Entry 7YKZ (electron microscopy, 4.30 A resolution (low resolution: residue-level contacts below are approximate; hydrogen-bond / salt-bridge calls are withheld)); this record covers chains D and E of the 6 polymer chains in the assembly.

# Chain D (and E)
Name: ATPase family gene 2 protein
Organism: Saccharomyces cerevisiae
Notes: EC 3.6.4.10; chain E of this document is another copy of the same molecule, construct and numbering; everything in this record applies to it too
UniProt: P32794 (AFG2_YEAST); residues 1-780 here = UniProt positions 1-780
Sequence (780 residues; each row starts with the number of its first residue):
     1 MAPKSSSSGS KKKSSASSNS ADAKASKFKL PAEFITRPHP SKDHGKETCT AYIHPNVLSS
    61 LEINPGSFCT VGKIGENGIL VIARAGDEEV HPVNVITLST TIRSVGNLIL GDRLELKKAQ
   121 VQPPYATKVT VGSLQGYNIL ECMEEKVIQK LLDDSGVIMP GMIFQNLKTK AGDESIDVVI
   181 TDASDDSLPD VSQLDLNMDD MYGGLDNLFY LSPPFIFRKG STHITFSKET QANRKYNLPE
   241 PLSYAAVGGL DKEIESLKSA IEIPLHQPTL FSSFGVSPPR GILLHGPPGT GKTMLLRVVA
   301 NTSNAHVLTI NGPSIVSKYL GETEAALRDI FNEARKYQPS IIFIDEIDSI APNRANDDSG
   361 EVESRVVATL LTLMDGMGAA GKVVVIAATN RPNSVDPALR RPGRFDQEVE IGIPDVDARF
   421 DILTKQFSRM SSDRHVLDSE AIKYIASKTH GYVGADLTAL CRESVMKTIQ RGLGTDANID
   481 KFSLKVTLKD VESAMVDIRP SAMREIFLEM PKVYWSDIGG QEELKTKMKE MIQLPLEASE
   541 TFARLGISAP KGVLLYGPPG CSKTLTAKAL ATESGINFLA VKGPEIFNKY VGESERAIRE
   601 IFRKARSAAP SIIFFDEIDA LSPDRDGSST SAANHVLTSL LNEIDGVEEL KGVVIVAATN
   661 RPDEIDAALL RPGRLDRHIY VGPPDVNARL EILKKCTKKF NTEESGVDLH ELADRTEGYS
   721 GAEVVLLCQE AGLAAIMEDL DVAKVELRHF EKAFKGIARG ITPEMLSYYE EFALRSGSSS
Not modelled in the structure: 1-28, 206-219, 777-780
Swiss-Prot annotation at these positions:
  - binding site (ATP): Gly286 to Thr293, Gly557 to Thr564
  - mutagenesis: Phe343 (F343L: In dgr1-sup*; moderate loss of catalytic activity. No growth defect. Restores growth and formation of 60S ribosomal subunit maturation but not catalytic activity or oligomerization ...), Glu346 (E346Q: Reduces basal and RLP24-dependent ATPase activity. Increases interaction with RLP24. Slightly reduces RLP24 release. Does not affect composition of pre-60S ribosomal particles or growth), Leu457 (L457S: In afg2-18, drg1-18 or drg1-ts; temperature sensitive mutant. At the restrictive temperature of 37 degrees Celsius, impaired growth ...), Cys561 to Ser562 (Increases ATPase activity and reduces affinity for ATP. Mild defect in oligomerization), Cys561 (C561T: In drg1-11; severe loss of ATPase activity. Severe loss of oligomerization. Resistant to diazaborine-mediated growth inhibition), Ser562 (S562G: Increases ATPase activity. Loss of oligomerization), Ala569 (A569V: In drg1-3; resistant to diazaborine-mediated growth inhibition), Glu617 (E617Q: Increases basal ATPase activity. Reduces RLP24-mediated activation. Does not affect interaction with RLP24 ...), Val725 (V725E: In drg1-1; slight loss of ATPase activity. No effect on affinity for ATP or oligomerization. Resistant to diazaborine-mediated growth inhibition ...)
Ligand contacts:
  - ADP (adenosine-5'-diphosphate): Pro559, Gly560, Cys561, Lys563, Thr564, Leu565, Asp616, Asn660, Ile692, Val725
  - ATP / NDT, molecule 1: Ala246, Val247, Gly248, Pro287, Pro288, Gly289, Thr290, Gly291, Lys292, Thr293, Met294, Glu346, Ile422, Arg429, Gly454, Ala455, Thr458
  - ATP / NDT, molecule 2: Phe274, Gly275, Val276, Pro402, Gly403

# Chain D / chain E interface
Pairs across the interface (57):
  Arg234(D) with Ser272(E); Ser273(E); Phe274(E); Gly275(E)
  Asn237(D) with Ala379(E)
  Pro288(D) with Arg401(E)
  Pro313(D) with Arg365(E); Ala368(E)
  Lys318(D) with Tyr319(E)
  Asp357(D) with Asp358(E)
  Met430(D) with Phe274(E); Val276(E)
  Arg434(D) with Phe274(E)
  Asp456(D) with Pro402(E)
  Ala459(D) with Pro402(E)
  Arg462(D) with Val276(E); Ser277(E); Pro278(E); Pro279(E); Asp406(E)
  Val465(D) with Phe271(E); Phe274(E)
  Met466(D) with Ile263(E); Phe271(E)
  Ile469(D) with Ile263(E)
  Gln470(D) with Ser259(E); Ile263(E)
  Phe482(D) with Phe274(E)
  Arg499(D) with Arg400(E)
  Met503(D) with Glu648(E)
  Met510(D) with Val647(E)
  Pro584(D) with Thr638(E)
  Phe587(D) with His635(E)
  Lys589(D) with Val591(E)
  Arg661(D) with Arg625(E)
  Lys699(D) with Leu545(E)
  Phe700(D) with Leu545(E)
  Glu723(D) with Pro672(E)
  Leu726(D) with Pro672(E); Gly673(E); Asp676(E)
  Gln729(D) with Ile547(E); Ser548(E)
  Gly732(D) with Ile547(E)
  Leu733(D) with Leu534(E); Phe542(E); Ile547(E); Pro550(E); Arg677(E)
  Ile736(D) with Phe542(E); Leu545(E)
  Met737(D) with Glu530(E)
  Asp741(D) with Thr541(E); Arg544(E); Leu545(E)
  Ile757(D) with Asp676(E)
  Ala758(D) with Ser776(E)
Interface residues without a listed pair, chain D (40 interface residues in all): Ala455, Leu508, Lys582, Asn660, Glu730
Interface residues without a listed pair, chain E (43 interface residues in all): Ala380, Glu408, Arg671

# Summary
40 residues of chain D face 43 of chain E across their interface. Chain D binds ADP and ATP / NDT. From
UniProt: 16 ATP-binding residues and 8 mutagenesis sites on chain D.
Chain D and chain E are both ATPase family gene 2 protein (Saccharomyces cerevisiae); the structure, Cryo-EM
structure of Drg1 hexamer in the planar state treated with ADP/AMPPNP/Diazaborine, was determined by electron
microscopy (same publication as 7WBB, 7WD3, 7YKK, 7YKL and 7YKT).
